6UKT - chains A and C of the 6 polymer chains in the assembly; structure by electron microscopy, 3.87 A resolution.

Chain A:
Molecule: Resistance to inhibitors of cholinesterase 8 homolog A (C. elegans)
Source organism: Rattus norvegicus
Reference sequence: B1H241 (B1H241_RAT); numbering as in UniProt (aligned over 1-491)
Sequence (492 residues; numbered 0 to 491; the number before each row is that of its first residue; numbering starts at 0):
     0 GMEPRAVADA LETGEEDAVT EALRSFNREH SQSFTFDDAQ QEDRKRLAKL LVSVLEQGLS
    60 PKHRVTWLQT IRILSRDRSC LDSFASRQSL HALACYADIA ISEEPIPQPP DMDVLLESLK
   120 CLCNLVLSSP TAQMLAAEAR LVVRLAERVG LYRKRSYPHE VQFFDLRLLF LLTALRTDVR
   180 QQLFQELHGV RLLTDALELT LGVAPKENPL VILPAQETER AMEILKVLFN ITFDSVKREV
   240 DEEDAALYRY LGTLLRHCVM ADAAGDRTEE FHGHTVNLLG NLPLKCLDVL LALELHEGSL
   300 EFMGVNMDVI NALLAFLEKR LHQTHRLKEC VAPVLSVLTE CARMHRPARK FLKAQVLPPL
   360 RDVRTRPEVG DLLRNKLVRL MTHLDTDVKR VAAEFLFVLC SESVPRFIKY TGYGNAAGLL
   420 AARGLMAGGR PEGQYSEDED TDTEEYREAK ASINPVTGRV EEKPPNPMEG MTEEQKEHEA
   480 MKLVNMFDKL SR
Disordered / not traced: 0-1, 485-491
Covalently attached groups: covalent link Lys349-Ser435; covalent link Lys352-Thr440
Modified residues: Ser435 (phosphoserine; SEP); Thr440 (phosphothreonine; TPO)
Construct notes: expression tag (0); engineered mutation Phe232 (Tyr in B1H241)
From the paper describing this entry:
  - post-translational modification sites: Ser435, Thr440
  - mutagenesis - Y412A: unchanged catalytic activity with Guanine nucleotide-binding protein G(i) subunit alpha-1
  - mutagenesis - A415W, E478A, E478K, L482D: decreased catalytic activity with Guanine nucleotide-binding protein G(i) subunit alpha-1

Chain C:
Molecule: NB8109
Source organism: Lama glama
Sequence (124 residues; each row starts with the number of its first residue):
     1 QVQLQESGGG LVQPGGSLRL SCAASGIIFR SNGMAWYRQA PGKEREWVAS ITSFGDAIYR
    61 DSVKGRFTIS RDNARNAVSL QTNSLKTEDT AVYYCNTYPV NSAWGQGTQV TVSSHHHHHH
   121 EPEA
Disordered / not traced: 1-9, 110-124

How chain A and chain C interact:
Contacting residue pairs (13):
  Arg152(A) with Asn32(C), hydrogen bond
  Asp194(A) with Pro99(C)
  Glu197(A) with Ser31(C); Asn32(C); Gly33(C), hydrogen bond (side chain-backbone); Pro99(C)
  Asn207(A) with Phe54(C)
  Ala245(A) with Trp47(C), hydrophobic; Tyr98(C)
  Tyr249(A) with Thr52(C); Tyr98(C), hydrophobic
  Thr252(A) with Ile58(C)
  His256(A) with Asp56(C)
Interface residues without a listed pair, chain A (10 interface residues in all): Glu241, Leu246
Interface residues without a listed pair, chain C (14 interface residues in all): Glu46, Ile51, Arg60, Val100

Overview:
Chain A and chain C form an interface of 10 and 14 residues respectively, with 2 hydrogen bonds. Polar pairs
include Arg152(A)-Asn32(C) and Glu197(A)-Gly33(C). The paper reports that A415W, E478A and E478K of chain A,
among others, reduce catalytic activity with Guanine nucleotide-binding protein G(i) subunit alpha-1;
modification sites Ser435(A) and Thr440(A); 5 substitutions were tested in all.
Chain A is Resistance to inhibitors of cholinesterase 8 homolog A (C. elegans) (Rattus norvegicus) and chain C
is NB8109 (Lama glama); the structure, Cryo-EM structure of mammalian Ric-8A:Galpha(i):nanobody complex, was
determined by electron microscopy (same publication as 6TYL).
